PDB entry 1SS8 | X-ray diffraction, 2.70 A resolution | chains E and F of the 7 polymer chains in the assembly

Chain E (and F):
Protein: groEL protein
Source organism: Escherichia coli
Notes: chain F of this document is another copy of the same molecule, construct and numbering; everything in this record applies to it too
Reference sequence: P0A6F5 (CH60_ECOLI); residues 2-525 here correspond to UniProt positions 1-524 (UniProt number = residue number - 1)
Chain sequence (524 residues; each row starts with the number of its first residue):
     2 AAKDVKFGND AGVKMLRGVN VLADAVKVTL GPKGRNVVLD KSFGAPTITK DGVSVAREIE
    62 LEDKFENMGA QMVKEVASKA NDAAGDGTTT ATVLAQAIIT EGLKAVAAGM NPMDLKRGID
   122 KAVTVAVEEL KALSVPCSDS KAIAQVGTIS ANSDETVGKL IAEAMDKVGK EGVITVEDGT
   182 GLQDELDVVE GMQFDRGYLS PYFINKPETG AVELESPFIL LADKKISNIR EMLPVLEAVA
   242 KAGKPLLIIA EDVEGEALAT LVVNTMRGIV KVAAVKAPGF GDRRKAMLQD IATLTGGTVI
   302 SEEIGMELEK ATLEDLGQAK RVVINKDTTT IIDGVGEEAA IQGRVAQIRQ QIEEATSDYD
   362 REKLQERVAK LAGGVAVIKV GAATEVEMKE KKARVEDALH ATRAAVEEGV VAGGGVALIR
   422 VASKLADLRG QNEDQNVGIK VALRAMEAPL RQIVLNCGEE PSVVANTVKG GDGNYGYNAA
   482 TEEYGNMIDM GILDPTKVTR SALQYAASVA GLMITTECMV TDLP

Chain E / chain F interface:
Contacting residue pairs (62; chain E residue first):
  A2(E) with E61(F), hydrogen bond (backbone-side chain)
  A3(E) with E61(F); L62(F); E63(F)
  K4(E) with E59(F), salt bridge; E61(F), hydrogen bond (backbone-backbone)
  F8(E) with D25(F); A26(F)
  M69(E) with D41(F)
  Q72(E) with P47(F)
  M73(E) with V39(F), hydrophobic; P47(F), hydrophobic; I49(F), hydrophobic
  E76(E) with A46(F)
  N112(E) with C458(F), hydrogen bond (side chain-backbone); G459(F)
  P113(E) with R36(F)
  M114(E) with K34(F); G35(F); R36(F)
  R118(E) with K34(F)
  R197(E) with E386(F), salt bridge
  K226(E) with K207(F)
  S228(E) with K272(F)
  N229(E) with G269(F); I270(F); K272(F), hydrogen bond
  R231(E) with I270(F)
  E257(E) with R268(F); G269(F)
  G280(E) with E386(F)
  F281(E) with G180(F); G182(F); A383(F); T385(F); E386(F); M389(F), hydrophobic
  D283(E) with T181(F), hydrogen bond (backbone-backbone)
  R284(E) with A384(F), hydrogen bond (side chain-backbone); T385(F)
  Y360(E) with L183(F), hydrophobic; A383(F); A384(F), hydrogen bond (side chain-backbone)
  L513(E) with N37(F), hydrogen bond (backbone-side chain); I49(F), hydrophobic
  T516(E) with R36(F); N37(F), hydrogen bond (backbone-backbone)
  T517(E) with N37(F); V39(F)
  E518(E) with V29(F); R36(F), salt bridge; N37(F), hydrogen bond (backbone-backbone)
  C519(E) with A26(F), hydrophobic; N37(F); V38(F); V39(F), hydrogen bond (backbone-backbone)
  M520(E) with V39(F)
  V521(E) with V39(F), hydrogen bond (backbone-backbone); L40(F); D41(F), hydrogen bond (backbone-backbone)
  T522(E) with D41(F), hydrogen bond
  L524(E) with E63(F)
Interface residues without a listed pair, chain E (36 interface residues in all): V6, G282, R285, K364
Interface residues without a listed pair, chain F (40 interface residues in all): V22, K51, I60, E216, A241, N457

Overview:
36 residues of chain E face 40 of chain F across their interface, with 14 hydrogen bonds and 3 salt bridges.
Polar pairs include K4(E)-E59(F), R197(E)-E386(F) and E518(E)-R36(F).
Chain E and chain F are both groEL protein (Escherichia coli); the structure, GroEL, was determined by X-ray
diffraction, deposited together with 1SVT, 1SX3 and 1SX4.
